PDB entry 1ZAH | X-ray diffraction, 1.80 A resolution | chains A and B of the 4 polymer chains in the assembly

[Chain A (and B)]
Protein: Fructose-bisphosphate aldolase A
Source organism: Oryctolagus cuniculus
Notes: EC 4.1.2.13; chain B of this document is another copy of the same molecule, construct and numbering; everything in this record applies to it too
UniProt: P00883 (ALDOA_RABIT); residue numbers follow UniProt; this construct covers 1-363
Sequence (363 residues; row label = number of the first residue in the row):
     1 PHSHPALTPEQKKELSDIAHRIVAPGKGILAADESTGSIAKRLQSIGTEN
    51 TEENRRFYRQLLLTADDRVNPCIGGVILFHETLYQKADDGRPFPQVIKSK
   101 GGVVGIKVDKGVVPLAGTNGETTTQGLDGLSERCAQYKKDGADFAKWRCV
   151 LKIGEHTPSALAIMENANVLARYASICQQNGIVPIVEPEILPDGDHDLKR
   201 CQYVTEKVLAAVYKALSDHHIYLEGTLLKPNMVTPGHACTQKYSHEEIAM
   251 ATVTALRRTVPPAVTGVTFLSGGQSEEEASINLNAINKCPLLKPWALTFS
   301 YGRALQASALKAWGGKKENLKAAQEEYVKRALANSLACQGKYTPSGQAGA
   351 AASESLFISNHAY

[How chain A and chain B interact]
Contacting residue pairs (52; chain A residue first):
  His2(A) - His156(B)
  His4(A) - Gly117(B)
  His4(A) - Thr118(B)
  His4(A) - Asn119(B)
  His4(A) - His156(B)
  Ala6(A) - Gly117(B)
  Val113(A) - Arg172(B)
  Leu115(A) - Arg172(B)
  Ala116(A) - Ser175(B)
  Ala116(A) - Gln179(B)
  Ala116(A) - His220(B)
  Gly117(A) - His4(B)
  Gly117(A) - Ala6(B)
  Gly117(A) - His220(B)  hydrogen bond (backbone-side chain)
  Thr118(A) - His4(B)
  Asn119(A) - His4(B)
  Thr123(A) - Arg172(B)
  Gln125(A) - Asp128(B)
  Gln125(A) - Gly129(B)  hydrogen bond (side chain-backbone)
  Gly126(A) - Asp128(B)  hydrogen bond (backbone-side chain)
  Leu127(A) - Gln125(B)
  Leu127(A) - Asp128(B)  hydrogen bond (backbone-side chain)
  Asp128(A) - Lys110(B)
  Asp128(A) - Gln125(B)
  Asp128(A) - Gly126(B)  hydrogen bond (side chain-backbone)
  Asp128(A) - Leu127(B)  hydrogen bond (side chain-backbone)
  Asp128(A) - Asp128(B)  hydrogen bond (backbone-side chain)
  Gly129(A) - Gln125(B)  hydrogen bond (backbone-side chain)
  His156(A) - His2(B)
  His156(A) - His4(B)
  Leu161(A) - Asp218(B)
  Leu161(A) - His219(B)
  Leu161(A) - His220(B)
  Met164(A) - Asn168(B)
  Met164(A) - His219(B)
  Glu165(A) - Asn168(B)  hydrogen bond
  Glu165(A) - Arg172(B)
  Asn168(A) - Met164(B)
  Asn168(A) - Glu165(B)  hydrogen bond
  Asn168(A) - Asn168(B)
  Arg172(A) - Val113(B)
  Arg172(A) - Leu115(B)
  Arg172(A) - Thr123(B)
  Arg172(A) - Glu165(B)
  Ser175(A) - Ala116(B)
  Gln179(A) - Ala116(B)
  Asp218(A) - Leu161(B)
  His219(A) - Leu161(B)
  His219(A) - Met164(B)
  His220(A) - Ala116(B)
  His220(A) - Gly117(B)
  His220(A) - Leu161(B)
Other interface residues (no listed pair), chain A (27 interface residues in all): Lys110

[Overview]
The chain A/chain B interface involves 27 residues from each chain; the contacts include 10 hydrogen bonds.
Polar contacts include Gly117(A)-His220(B), Gln125(A)-Gly129(B) and Gly126(A)-Asp128(B).
Both chains are Fructose-bisphosphate aldolase A (Oryctolagus cuniculus). Entry 1ZAH
(Fructose-1,6-bisphosphate aldolase from rabbit muscle) was determined by X-ray diffraction (same publication
as 1ZAI, 1ZAJ and 1ZAL).
